8YAR - chains B and E of the 6 polymer chains in the assembly; structure by electron microscopy, 3.60 A resolution.

== Chain B (and E) ==
Molecule: Tubulin alpha-3 chain
Organism: Caenorhabditis elegans
Notes: EC 3.6.5.-; chain E of this document is another copy of the same molecule, construct and numbering; everything in this record applies to it too
UniProtKB: P91910 (TBA3_CAEEL); residues 1-450 here = UniProt positions 1-450
Sequence (450 residues; each row starts with the number of its first residue):
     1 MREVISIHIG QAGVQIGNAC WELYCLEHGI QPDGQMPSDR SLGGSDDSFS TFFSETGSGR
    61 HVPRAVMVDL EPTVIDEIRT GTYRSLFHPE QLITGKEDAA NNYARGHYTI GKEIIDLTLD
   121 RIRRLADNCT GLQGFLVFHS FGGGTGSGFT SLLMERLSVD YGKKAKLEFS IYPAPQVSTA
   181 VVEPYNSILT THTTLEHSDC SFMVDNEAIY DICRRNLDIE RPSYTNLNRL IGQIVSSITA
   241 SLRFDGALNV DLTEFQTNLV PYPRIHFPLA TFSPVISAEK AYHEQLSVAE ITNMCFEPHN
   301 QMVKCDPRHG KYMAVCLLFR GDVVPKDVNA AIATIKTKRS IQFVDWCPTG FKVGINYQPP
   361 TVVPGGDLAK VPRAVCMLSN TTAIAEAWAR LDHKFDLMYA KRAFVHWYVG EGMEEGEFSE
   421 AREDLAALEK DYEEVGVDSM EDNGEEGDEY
Disordered / not traced: 440-450 (chain E: 37-47, 440-450)
Construct notes: engineered mutation R40 (Lys in P91910)
Ligand contacts: GTP (guanosine-5'-triphosphate): G10, Q11, A12, Q15, I16, D69, E71, D98, N101, S140, G143, G144, T145, G146, I171, T179, N206, Y224, L227, N228, I231

== Interface between chain B and chain E ==
Pairs across the interface (17; chain B residue first):
  E55(B) with Q285(E)
  T56(B) with Y282(E)
  G57(B) with E284(E); Q285(E)
  S58(B) with Y282(E), hydrogen bond (side chain-backbone)
  R60(B) with Y282(E); H283(E), hydrogen bond
  V62(B) with H283(E)
  S85(B) with H283(E), hydrogen bond (backbone-side chain)
  F87(B) with H283(E)
  H88(B) with K280(E); H283(E); E284(E), salt bridge
  P89(B) with E279(E); H283(E)
  E90(B) with K280(E)
  N128(B) with Q285(E), hydrogen bond
Interface residues without a listed pair, chain B (14 interface residues in all): S54, L86

== Summary ==
14 residues of chain B face 6 of chain E across their interface; the contacts include 4 hydrogen bonds and 1
salt bridge. Among the polar pairs are H88(B)-E284(E), S58(B)-Y282(E) and R60(B)-H283(E). Chain B binds GTP.
Chain B and chain E are both Tubulin alpha-3 chain (Caenorhabditis elegans); the structure, ATAT-2 bound K40R
MEC-12/MEC-7 microtubule, was determined by electron microscopy, deposited together with 8Y9F, 8YAJ and 8YAL.
